PDB entry 6G22 | X-ray diffraction, 1.85 A resolution | chain A

== Chain A ==
Name: 5'(3')-deoxyribonucleotidase, mitochondrial
From: Homo sapiens
Notes: EC 3.1.3.-
UniProt: Q9NPB1 (NT5M_HUMAN); numbering as in UniProt (aligned over 32-228)
Chain sequence (202 residues; each row starts with the number of its first residue):
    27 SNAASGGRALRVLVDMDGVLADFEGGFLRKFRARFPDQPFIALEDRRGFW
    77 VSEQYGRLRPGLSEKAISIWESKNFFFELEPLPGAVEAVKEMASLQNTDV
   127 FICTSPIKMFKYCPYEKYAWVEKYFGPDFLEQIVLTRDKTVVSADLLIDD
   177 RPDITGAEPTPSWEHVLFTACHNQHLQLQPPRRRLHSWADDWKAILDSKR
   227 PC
Disordered / not traced: 27-34, 228
Differences from the reference sequence: expression tag (27-31)
UniProt features mapped onto this chain:
  - active site: D41 (Nucleophile), D43 (Proton donor)
  - binding site (Mg(2+)): D41, D43, D176
  - binding site (substrate): D43, F49, F75, W76, V77, W96, T130, K165
Covalent attachments: beta-mercaptoethanol (BME) linked to C197
Bound ions: Mg2+: D41, D43, D176 (together with PB-PEU)
Ligand contacts: PB-PEU (2O2; 1-{2-deoxy-3,5-O-[phenyl(phosphono)methylidene]-beta-D-threo-pentofuranosyl}-5-[(E)-2-phosphonoethenyl]pyrimidine-2,4(1H,3H)-dione): D41, D43, F49, F75, W76, V77, S78, W96, S131, P132, I133, K134, R163, D176, R177

== In short ==
Chain A binds PB-PEU. D41, D43 and D176 coordinate Mg2+. From UniProt: active-site residues D41 and D43, 3
Mg2+-binding residues and 8 substrate-binding residues.
Chain A is 5'(3')-deoxyribonucleotidase, mitochondrial (Homo sapiens); the structure, Crystal structure of
human mitochondrial 5'(3')-deoxyribonucleotidase in complex with the inhibitor PB-PEU, was determined by X-ray
diffraction together with 6G2L, 6G2M and 6G2N from the same study.
